8GD7 - chains A and F of the 3 polymer chains in the assembly; structure by X-ray diffraction, 3.24 A resolution.

[Chain A]
Protein: DNA polymerase theta
From: Homo sapiens
Notes: EC 2.7.7.7
UniProtKB: O75417 (DPOLQ_HUMAN); numbering as in UniProt; present here: 1819-1860, 1893-1917, 1930-2145, 2171-2260, 2303-2510, 1 more blocks
Sequence (652 residues; row label = number of the first residue in the row; note: 120 numbers in that range are skipped by the numbering (no residue carries them; nothing is unmodelled there)):
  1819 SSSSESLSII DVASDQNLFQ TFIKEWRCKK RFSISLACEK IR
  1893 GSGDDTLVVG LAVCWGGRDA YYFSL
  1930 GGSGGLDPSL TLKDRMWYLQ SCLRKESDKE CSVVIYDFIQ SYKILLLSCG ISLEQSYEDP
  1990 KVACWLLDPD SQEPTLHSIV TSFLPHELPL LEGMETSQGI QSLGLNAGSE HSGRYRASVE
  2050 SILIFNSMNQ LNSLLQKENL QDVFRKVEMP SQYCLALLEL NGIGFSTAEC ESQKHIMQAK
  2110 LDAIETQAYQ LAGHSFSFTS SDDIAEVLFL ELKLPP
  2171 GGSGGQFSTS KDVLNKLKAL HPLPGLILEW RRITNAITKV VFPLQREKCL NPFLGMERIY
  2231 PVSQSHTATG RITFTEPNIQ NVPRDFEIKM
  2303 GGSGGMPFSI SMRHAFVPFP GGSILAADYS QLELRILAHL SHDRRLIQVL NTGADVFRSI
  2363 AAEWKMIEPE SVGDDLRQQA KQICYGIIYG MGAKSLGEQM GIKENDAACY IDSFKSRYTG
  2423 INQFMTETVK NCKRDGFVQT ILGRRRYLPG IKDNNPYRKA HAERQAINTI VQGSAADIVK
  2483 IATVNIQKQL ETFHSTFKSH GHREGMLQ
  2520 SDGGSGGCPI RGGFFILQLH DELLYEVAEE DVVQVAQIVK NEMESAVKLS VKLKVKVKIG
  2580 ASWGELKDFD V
Not modelled in the structure: 1819-1824, 1893, 1931-1934, 2172-2174, 2520-2526
Construct notes: conflict Gly1893 (Lys in O75417), Ser1894 (Gly in O75417), Gly1895 (Cys in O75417), 18 further conflict positions vs the reference (O75417) not listed
Ion coordination: Mg2+: Asp2330, Asp2540 (together with 2'-3'-dideoxyguanosine-5'-triphosphate)
Ligand contacts:
  - 2'-3'-dideoxyguanosine-5'-triphosphate (DG3): Arg2241, Asp2330, Gln2333, Glu2335, Phe2359, Arg2379, Gln2380, Lys2383, Gln2384, Tyr2387, Tyr2391, Asn2470, Asp2540
  - Z5X (2-(3-methyl-2-oxoimidazolidin-1-yl)-4,6-bis(trifluoromethyl)phenyl (4-fluorophenyl)methylcarbamate): Leu2336, Arg2347, Leu2348, Val2351, Val2358, Ser2361, Ile2362, Glu2365, Trp2366, Ile2385, Cys2386, Ile2389, Ile2390, Met2402, Tyr2412, Ser2415, Phe2416, Arg2419, Tyr2420
UniProt features mapped onto this chain:
  - region: Lys2142 to Pro2145, Gly2174, Gln2176, Phe2177 (Loop 1)
  - binding site (Mg(2+)): Asp2330, Tyr2331, Asp2540
  - mutagenesis: Ser1977 (S1977P: Decreased protein stability), Lys2181 (K2181A: Impaired ability to bypasse abasic sites), Arg2202 (R2202A: Impaired ability to bypasse abasic sites. In Pol-theta(RR) mutant; abolished polymerase activity; when associated with V-2254), Arg2254 (R2254A/V: Impaired ability to bypasse abasic sites; R2254V: In Pol-theta(RR) mutant; abolished polymerase activity; when associated with A-2202), Asp2540 to Glu2541 (Abolishes DNA polymerase activity)
What the authors report for this chain:
  - binding site for Z5X: Trp2366, Met2402, Tyr2412, Phe2416, Tyr2420
  - contacts within the chain: Glu2365-Arg2419 (salt bridge)
  - conformationally variable residues (helix shift, side-chain flip): Arg2346 to Tyr2391, Tyr2412, Arg2419, Tyr2420

[Chain F]
Molecule: DNA Primer
Sequence (14 nucleotides; each row starts with the number of its first residue):
     1 CGACGTCGCA GCGC
Not modelled in the structure: 1-4

[How chain A and chain F interact]
Pairs across the interface (23):
  Lys2181(A) - DC12(F)  salt bridge to the phosphate
  Arg2201(A) - DG11(F)  salt bridge to the phosphate
  Arg2202(A) - DC12(F)  salt bridge to the phosphate
  Asn2205(A) - DG11(F)  sugar contact
  Asn2205(A) - DC12(F)  hydrogen bond to the sugar
  Lys2209(A) - DA10(F)  base contact
  Lys2209(A) - DG11(F)  hydrogen bond to the base
  Arg2241(A) - DG13(F)  base contact
  Arg2241(A) - DC14(F)  hydrogen bond to the base
  Gln2250(A) - DG13(F)  sugar contact
  Asn2251(A) - DC12(F)  base contact
  Asn2251(A) - DG13(F)  sugar contact
  Val2252(A) - DG13(F)  sugar contact
  Pro2253(A) - DG13(F)  sugar contact
  Arg2254(A) - DG13(F)  hydrogen bond to the phosphate
  Arg2254(A) - DC14(F)  salt bridge to the phosphate
  Arg2315(A) - DG13(F)  hydrogen bond to the phosphate
  Arg2315(A) - DC14(F)  salt bridge to the phosphate
  Gln2380(A) - DC14(F)  phosphate contact
  Leu2538(A) - DC14(F)  sugar contact
  His2539(A) - DG13(F)  base contact
  His2539(A) - DC14(F)  sugar contact
  Asp2540(A) - DC14(F)  sugar contact

[In short]
Chain A and chain F form an interface of 16 and 5 residues respectively; the contacts include 5 hydrogen bonds
and 5 salt bridges. Polar pairs include Lys2209(A)-DG11(F), Arg2241(A)-DC14(F) and Asn2205(A)-DC12(F). From
the paper: a binding site for Z5X at Trp2366(A), Met2402(A) and Tyr2412(A) among others; conformational
variability at Arg2346(A), Tyr2412(A) and Arg2419(A) among others.
Chain A is DNA polymerase theta (Homo sapiens) and chain F is DNA Primer; the structure, Loop Deleted DNA
Polymerase Theta Polymerase Domain in Complex with Double Strand DNA Overhang and Inhibitor, was determined by
X-ray diffraction.
